Entry 3FRP (X-ray diffraction, 2.61 A resolution); this record covers chains A and B of the 3 polymer chains in the assembly.

# Chain A
Molecule: Cobra venom factor alpha chain
Source organism: Naja kaouthia
UniProtKB: Q91132 (CO3_NAJKA); residues 1-627 here correspond to UniProt positions 23-649 (UniProt number = residue number + 22)
Chain sequence (627 residues; each row starts with the number of its first residue):
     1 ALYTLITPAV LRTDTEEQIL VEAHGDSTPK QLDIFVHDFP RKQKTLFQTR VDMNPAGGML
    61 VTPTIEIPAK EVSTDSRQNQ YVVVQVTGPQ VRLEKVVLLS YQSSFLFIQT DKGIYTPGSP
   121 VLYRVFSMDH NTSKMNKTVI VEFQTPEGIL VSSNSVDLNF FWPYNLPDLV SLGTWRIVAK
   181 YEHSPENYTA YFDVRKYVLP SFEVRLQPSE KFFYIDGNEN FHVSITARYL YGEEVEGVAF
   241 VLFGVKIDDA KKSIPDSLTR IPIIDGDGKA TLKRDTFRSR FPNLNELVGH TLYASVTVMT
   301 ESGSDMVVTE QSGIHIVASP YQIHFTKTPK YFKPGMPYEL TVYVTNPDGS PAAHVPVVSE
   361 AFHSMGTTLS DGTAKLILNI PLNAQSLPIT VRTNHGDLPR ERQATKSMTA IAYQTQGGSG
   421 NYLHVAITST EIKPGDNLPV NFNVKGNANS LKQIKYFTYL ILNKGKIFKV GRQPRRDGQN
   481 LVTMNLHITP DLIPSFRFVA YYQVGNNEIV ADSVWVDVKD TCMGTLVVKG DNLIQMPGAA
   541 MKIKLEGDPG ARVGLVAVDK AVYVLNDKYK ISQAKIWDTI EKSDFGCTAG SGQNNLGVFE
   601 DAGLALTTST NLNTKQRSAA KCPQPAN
Disordered / not traced: 71-78, 129-137, 283-286, 624-627
Disulfide bonds: C587-C622
Metal / ion sites: Ca2+: P494, D517, V518, D520
Curated features (UniProtKB/Swiss-Prot):
  - binding site (Mg(2+)): P494, D517, V518, D520
  - glycosylation (N-linked (GlcNAc...) asparagine): N131, N136, N187
What the authors report for this chain:
  - Ca2+ coordination: P494, D517, V518, D520
  - Ca2+ coordination through a water molecule: E581

# Chain B
Molecule: Cobra venom factor beta chain
Source organism: Naja kaouthia
UniProtKB: Q91132 (CO3_NAJKA); residues 1242-1620 here correspond to UniProt positions 1264-1642 (UniProt number = residue number + 22)
Chain sequence (379 residues; numbered 1242 to 1620; the number before each row is that of its first residue):
  1242 EIQMPTHKDL NLDITIELPD REVPIRYRIN YENALLARTV ETKLNQDITV TASGDGKATM
  1302 TILTFYNAQL QEKANVCNKF HLNVSVENIH LNAMGAKGAL MLKICTRYLG EVDSTMTIID
  1362 ISMLTGFLPD AEDLTRLSKG VDRYISRYEV DNNMAQKVAV IIYLNKVSHS EDECLHFKIL
  1422 KHFEVGFIQP GSVKVYSYYN LDEKCTKFYH PDKGTGLLNK ICIGNVCRCA GETCSSLNHQ
  1482 ERIDVPLQIE KACETNVDYV YKTKLLRIEE QDGNDIYVMD VLEVIKQGTD ENPRAKTHQY
  1542 ISQRKCQEAL NLKVNDDYLI WGSRSDLLPT KDKISYIITK NTWIERWPHE DECQEEEFQK
  1602 LCDDFAQFSY TLTEFGCPT
Disordered / not traced: 1242-1250, 1272-1278, 1295-1298, 1311-1316, 1332-1339, 1619-1620
Disulfide bonds: C1318-C1446, C1346-C1415, C1463-C1468, C1475-C1547, C1494-C1618, C1594-C1603
Curated features (UniProtKB/Swiss-Prot):
  - glycosylation: N1324 (N-linked (GlcNAc...) asparagine)

# Interface between chain A and chain B
Pairs across the interface (22; chain A residue first):
  V238(A) with Y1385(B), hydrophobic; Y1404(B), hydrophobic
  F240(A) with M1357(B), hydrophobic; I1359(B), hydrophobic; Y1404(B), hydrophobic; Y1439(B), hydrophobic
  L242(A) with Y1439(B); Y1440(B)
  L258(A) with M1357(B); Y1439(B), hydrophobic
  R260(A) with M1357(B); Y1404(B); L1405(B); N1406(B), hydrogen bond
  P262(A) with Y1385(B)
  M299(A) with Y1437(B)
  E301(A) with K1398(B), salt bridge; I1402(B)
  S302(A) with A1400(B); I1402(B)
  G303(A) with I1402(B)
  M306(A) with L1442(B), hydrophobic
Also at the interface, not in a pair above, chain A (16 interface residues in all): L169, P255, T259, I264, T297
Also at the interface, not in a pair above, chain B (19 interface residues in all): F1306, T1356, D1361, R1384, S1387, R1388

# Overview
16 residues of chain A and 19 residues of chain B are in contact; the contacts include 1 hydrogen bond and 1
salt bridge. Polar pairs include E301(A)-K1398(B) and R260(A)-N1406(B). From UniProt: 4 Mg2+-binding residues
on chain A. From the paper: Ca2+ coordination by P494(A), D517(A) and V518(A) among others; water-mediated
Ca2+ coordination by E581(A).
Here chain A is Cobra venom factor alpha chain and chain B is Cobra venom factor beta chain, both from Naja
kaouthia. Entry 3FRP (Crystal Structure of Cobra Venom Factor, a Co-factor for C3- and C5 convertase CVFBb)
was determined by X-ray diffraction.
